1T89 - chains A and B of the 3 polymer chains in the assembly; structure by X-ray diffraction, 3.50 A resolution.

# Chain A (and B)
Protein: recombinant IgG1 heavy chain
From: Homo sapiens
Notes: fragment: Fc fragment of human IgG1; chain B of this document is another copy of the same molecule, construct and numbering; everything in this record applies to it too
Chain sequence (224 residues; each row starts with the number of its first residue):
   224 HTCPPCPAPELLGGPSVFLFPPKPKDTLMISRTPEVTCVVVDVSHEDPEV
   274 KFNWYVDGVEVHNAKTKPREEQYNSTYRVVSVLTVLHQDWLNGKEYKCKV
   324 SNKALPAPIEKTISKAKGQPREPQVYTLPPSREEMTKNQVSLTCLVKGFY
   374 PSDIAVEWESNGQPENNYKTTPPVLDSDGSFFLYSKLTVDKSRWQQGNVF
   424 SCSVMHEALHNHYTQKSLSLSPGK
Disordered / not traced: 224-234, 445-447 (chain B: 224-230, 444-447)
Disulfide bonds: C261-C321, C367-C425
Covalently attached groups: glycan linked to N297

# Chain A / chain B interface
Pairs across the interface (41; chain A residue first):
  Q347(A) - K360(B)
  Y349(A) - S354(B)
  Y349(A) - E356(B)
  Y349(A) - E357(B)
  Y349(A) - K360(B)
  T350(A) - S354(B)
  L351(A) - P352(B)
  L351(A) - P353(B)
  L351(A) - S354(B)
  P352(A) - L351(B)
  S354(A) - T350(B)
  S354(A) - L351(B)
  E356(A) - K439(B)
  E357(A) - Y349(B)
  K360(A) - Q347(B)
  S364(A) - L368(B)
  S364(A) - K370(B)
  T366(A) - L351(B)
  T366(A) - Y407(B)  hydrogen bond
  L368(A) - T366(B)
  K370(A) - E357(B)
  K370(A) - K360(B)
  K392(A) - L398(B)
  K392(A) - D399(B)
  K392(A) - S400(B)
  K392(A) - F405(B)
  T394(A) - T394(B)
  T394(A) - V397(B)
  T394(A) - F405(B)
  V397(A) - T393(B)
  V397(A) - T394(B)
  L398(A) - K392(B)  hydrogen bond (backbone-side chain)
  D399(A) - K392(B)
  D399(A) - K409(B)
  F405(A) - K392(B)
  F405(A) - T394(B)
  Y407(A) - T366(B)  hydrogen bond
  Y407(A) - Y407(B)  hydrophobic
  Y407(A) - K409(B)
  K409(A) - F405(B)
  K409(A) - Y407(B)
Interface residues without a listed pair, chain A (29 interface residues in all): V348, P353, L365, N390, T393, S400, S408, K439
Interface residues without a listed pair, chain B (27 interface residues in all): S364, N390, S408

# Overview
The interface between chain A and chain B involves 29 residues on one side and 27 on the other; the contacts
include 3 hydrogen bonds. Polar pairs include T366(A)-Y407(B) and L398(A)-K392(B).
Both chains are recombinant IgG1 heavy chain (Homo sapiens). Entry 1T89 (Crystal structure of a human type III
FC gamma receptor in complex with an FC fragment ...) was determined by X-ray diffraction (same publication as
1T83).
